PDB entry 1GW8 | electron microscopy, 13.30 A resolution (very low resolution: no residue pairs are listed; an interface is given only as per-side residue counts) | chains E and J of the 12 polymer chains in the assembly

Chain E:
Molecule: Major capsid protein
Organism: Bacteriophage PRD1
UniProtKB: P22535 (COA3_BPPRD); residues 2002-2395 here correspond to UniProt positions 1-394 (UniProt number = residue number - 2001)
Chain sequence (394 residues; numbered 2002 to 2395; the number before each row is that of its first residue):
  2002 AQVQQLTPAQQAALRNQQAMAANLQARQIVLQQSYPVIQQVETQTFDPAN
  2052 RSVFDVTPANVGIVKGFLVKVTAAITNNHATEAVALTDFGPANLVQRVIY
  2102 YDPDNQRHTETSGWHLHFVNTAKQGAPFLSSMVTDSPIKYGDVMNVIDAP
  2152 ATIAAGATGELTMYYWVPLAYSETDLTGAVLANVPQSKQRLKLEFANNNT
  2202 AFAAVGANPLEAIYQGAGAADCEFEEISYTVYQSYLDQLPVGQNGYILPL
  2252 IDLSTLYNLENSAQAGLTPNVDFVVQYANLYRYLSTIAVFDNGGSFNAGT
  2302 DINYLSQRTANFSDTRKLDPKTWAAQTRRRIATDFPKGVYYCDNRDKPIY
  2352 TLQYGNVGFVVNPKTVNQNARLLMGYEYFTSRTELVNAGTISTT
Disordered / not traced: 2002-2012, 2386-2395

Chain J:
Molecule: Major capsid protein
Organism: Bacteriophage PRD1
UniProtKB: P22535 (COA3_BPPRD); the construct lacks a stretch of the UniProt sequence and is renumbered around it, so the offset changes along the chain: 1002-1013 = UniProt 1-12; 1015-1018 = UniProt 13-16; 1019-1395 = UniProt 18-394
Chain sequence (394 residues; row label = number of the first residue in the row; note: 1 number in that range is skipped by the numbering (no residue carries it; nothing is unmodelled there)):
  1002 AQVQQLTPAQQA
  1015 ALRN
 1019A Q
  1019 QAMAANLQARQIVLQQSYPVIQQVETQTFDPANRSVFDVTPANVGIVKGF
  1069 LVKVTAAITNNHATEAVALTDFGPANLVQRVIYYDPDNQRHTETSGWHLH
  1119 FVNTAKQGAPFLSSMVTDSPIKYGDVMNVIDAPATIAAGATGELTMYYWV
  1169 PLAYSETDLTGAVLANVPQSKQRLKLEFANNNTAFAAVGANPLEAIYQGA
  1219 GAADCEFEEISYTVYQSYLDQLPVGQNGYILPLIDLSTLYNLENSAQAGL
  1269 TPNVDFVVQYANLYRYLSTIAVFDNGGSFNAGTDINYLSQRTANFSDTRK
  1319 LDPKTWAAQTRRRIATDFPKGVYYCDNRDKPIYTLQYGNVGFVVNPKTVN
  1369 QNARLLMGYEYFTSRTELVNAGTISTT
Disordered / not traced: 1002-1013, 1019A, 1386-1395

How chain E and chain J interact:
At this resolution (13 A) residue pairs are not listed: 12 residues of chain E and 13 of chain J lie at the interface.

Summary:
12 residues of chain E face 13 of chain J across their interface.
Chain E and chain J are both Major capsid protein (Bacteriophage PRD1); the structure, quasi-atomic resolution
model of bacteriophage PRD1 sus607 mutant, obtained by combined cryo-EM and X-ray crystallography, was
determined by electron microscopy (same publication as 1GW7).
